4MZJ - chains A and T; structure by X-ray diffraction, 1.47 A resolution.

Chain A:
Molecule: Myosin A tail domain interacting protein
Organism: Plasmodium falciparum
UniProt: Q8I4W8 (Q8I4W8_PLAF7); residues 61-204 here = UniProt positions 61-204
Chain sequence (145 residues; row label = number of the first residue in the row):
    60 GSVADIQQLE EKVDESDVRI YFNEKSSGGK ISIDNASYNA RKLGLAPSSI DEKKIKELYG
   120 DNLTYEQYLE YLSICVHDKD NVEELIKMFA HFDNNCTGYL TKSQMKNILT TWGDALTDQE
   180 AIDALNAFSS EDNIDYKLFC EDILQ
Unresolved in the structure: 60-62
Differences from the reference sequence: expression tag (60)

Chain T:
Molecule: Myosin-A
UniProt: Q8IDR3 (MYOA_PLAF7); residue numbers follow UniProt; this construct covers 799-816
Chain sequence (19 residues; numbered 798 to 816; the number before each row is that of its first residue):
   798 XKNLPSLLRV QAHIRKKMV
Differences from the reference sequence: acetylation (798); engineered mutation L801 (Ile in Q8IDR3), L805 (Leu in Q8IDR3)
Modified positions: ACE (acetyl group) at position 798; L801 (norleucine; NLE); L805 (norleucine; NLE)
Covalently attached groups: covalent link L801-L805

How chain A and chain T interact:
Contacting residue pairs (54):
  Y97(A) - V816(T)  hydrophobic
  R100(A) - R812(T)
  R100(A) - K813(T)
  R100(A) - V816(T)
  K101(A) - V816(T)
  G103(A) - K813(T)
  L104(A) - K813(T)
  A105(A) - R806(T)  hydrogen bond (backbone-side chain)
  A105(A) - A809(T)
  A105(A) - H810(T)
  P106(A) - A809(T)
  S107(A) - R806(T)
  H136(A) - R806(T)
  D139(A) - R806(T)  salt bridge
  D139(A) - H810(T)  salt bridge
  E143(A) - S803(T)
  L144(A) - S803(T)
  L144(A) - R806(T)
  L144(A) - V807(T)  hydrophobic
  M147(A) - N800(T)
  M147(A) - S803(T)
  M147(A) - L804(T)
  M147(A) - V807(T)  hydrophobic
  F148(A) - V807(T)  hydrophobic
  H150(A) - K799(T)
  I167(A) - L804(T)
  L168(A) - V807(T)  hydrophobic
  L168(A) - Q808(T)  hydrogen bond (backbone-side chain)
  L168(A) - I811(T)  hydrophobic
  W171(A) - ACE_798(T)
  W171(A) - L804(T)  hydrophobic
  W171(A) - Q808(T)  hydrogen bond (backbone-side chain)
  G172(A) - L801(T)
  G172(A) - L804(T)
  G172(A) - L805(T)
  G172(A) - Q808(T)
  D173(A) - L805(T)
  D173(A) - Q808(T)  hydrogen bond (backbone-side chain)
  D173(A) - R812(T)  hydrogen bond (backbone-side chain)
  A174(A) - Q808(T)
  A174(A) - R812(T)  hydrogen bond (backbone-side chain)
  L175(A) - I811(T)  hydrophobic
  L175(A) - R812(T)
  A183(A) - I811(T)  hydrophobic
  F198(A) - I811(T)  hydrophobic
  D201(A) - K814(T)  salt bridge
  I202(A) - V807(T)
  I202(A) - H810(T)
  I202(A) - K813(T)  hydrogen bond (backbone-side chain)
  I202(A) - K814(T)
  L203(A) - H810(T)
  L203(A) - K813(T)
  Q204(A) - K813(T)  hydrogen bond (backbone-side chain)
  Q204(A) - K814(T)
Also at the interface, not in a pair above, chain A (32 interface residues in all): D110, K146, F151, E179
Also at the interface, not in a pair above, chain T (18 interface residues in all): M815

Summary:
32 residues of chain A and 18 residues of chain T are in contact; the contacts include 8 hydrogen bonds and 3
salt bridges. Among the polar pairs are D139(A)-R806(T), D139(A)-H810(T) and D201(A)-K814(T).
Chain A is Myosin A tail domain interacting protein (Plasmodium falciparum) and chain T is Myosin-A; the
structure, Crystal Structure of MTIP from Plasmodium falciparum in complex with pGly[801,805], a stapled myoA
tail peptide, was determined by X-ray diffraction, deposited together with 4MZK and 4MZL.
